PDB entry 2YEL | X-ray diffraction, 1.65 A resolution | chain A

Chain A:
Protein: Human BRD4
Organism: Homo sapiens
Notes: fragment: n-terminal bromodomain, residues 44-168
UniProt: O60885 (BRD4_HUMAN); residue numbers follow UniProt; this construct covers 44-168
Sequence (127 residues; row label = number of the first residue in the row):
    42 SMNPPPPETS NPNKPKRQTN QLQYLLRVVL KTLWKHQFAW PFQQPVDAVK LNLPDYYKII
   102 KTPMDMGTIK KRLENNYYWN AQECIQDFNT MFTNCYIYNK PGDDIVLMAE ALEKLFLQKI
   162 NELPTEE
Construct notes: expression tag (42-43)
Small-molecule neighbours: WSH (benzyl [(4R)-1-methyl-6-phenyl-4H-[1,2,4]triazolo[4,3-a][1,4]benzodiazepin-4-yl]carbamate): Trp-81, Pro-82, Phe-83, Val-87, Leu-92, Leu-94, Tyr-97, Cys-136, Tyr-139, Asn-140, Asp-145, Ile-146, Met-149
Curated features (UniProtKB/Swiss-Prot):
  - site: Asn-140 (Acetylated histone binding)
  - cross-link: Lys-99 (Glycyl lysine isopeptide (Lys-Gly) (interchain with G-Cter in SUMO2))

Summary:
Ligands of chain A: compound WSH.
Chain A is Human BRD4 (Homo sapiens); the structure, Crystal Structure of the First Bromodomain of Human Brd4
with the inhibitor GW841819X, was determined by X-ray diffraction, deposited together with 2YDW, 2YEK and
2YEM.
